9IHD - chains E and I of the 12 polymer chains in the assembly; structure by electron microscopy, 2.97 A resolution.

== Chain E ==
Molecule: Histone H3.2
Organism: Xenopus laevis
Reference sequence: P84233 (H32_XENLA); residues 37-135 here correspond to UniProt positions 38-136 (UniProt number = residue number + 1)
Amino-acid sequence (99 residues; each row starts with the number of its first residue):
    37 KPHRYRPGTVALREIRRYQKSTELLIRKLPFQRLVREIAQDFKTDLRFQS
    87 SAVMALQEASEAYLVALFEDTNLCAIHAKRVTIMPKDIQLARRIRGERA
Unresolved in the structure: 37-38, 135
Sequence notes: conflict Ala102 (Gly103 in P84233)
UniProt features mapped onto this chain:
  - modified residue: Lys37 (N6-methyllysine), Tyr41 (Phosphotyrosine), Lys56 (N6,N6,N6-trimethyllysine), Ser57 (Phosphoserine), Lys64 (N6-(2-hydroxyisobutyryl)lysine), Lys79 (N6,N6,N6-trimethyllysine), Thr80 (Phosphothreonine), Ser86 (Phosphoserine), Thr107 (Phosphothreonine), Lys115 (N6-acetyllysine), Lys122 (N6-(2-hydroxyisobutyryl)lysine)
  - lipidation: Cys110 (S-palmitoyl cysteine)

== Chain I ==
Molecule: Widom-601 DNA
Sequence (147 nucleotides; row label = number of the first residue in the row; numbers below 1 keep their minus sign (DA-73 is residue -73)):
   -73 ATCGGATGTATATATCTGACACGTGCCTGGAGACTAGGGAGTAATCCCCT
   -23 TGGCGGTTAAAACGCGGGGGACAGCGCGTACGTGCGTTTAAGCGGTGCTA
    27 GAGCTGTCTACGACCAATTGAGCGGCCTCGGCACCGGGATTCTCGAT
Unresolved in the structure: -73, 73

== How chain E and chain I interact ==
Contacting residue pairs - 27 pairs, chain E then chain I:
  Arg40(E) - DG8(I)  base contact
  Arg40(E) - DT9(I)  hydrogen bond to the base
  Arg40(E) - DG10(I)  hydrogen bond to the sugar
  Tyr41(E) - DT-67(I)  base contact
  Tyr41(E) - DT9(I)  sugar contact
  Tyr41(E) - DG10(I)  hydrogen bond to the phosphate
  Arg42(E) - DT9(I)  phosphate contact
  Pro43(E) - DG8(I)  phosphate contact
  Pro43(E) - DT9(I)  sugar contact
  Gly44(E) - DG8(I)  phosphate contact
  Gly44(E) - DT9(I)  hydrogen bond to the phosphate
  Thr45(E) - DT9(I)  phosphate contact
  Val46(E) - DT9(I)  hydrogen bond to the phosphate
  Val46(E) - DG10(I)  phosphate contact
  Ala47(E) - DT9(I)  hydrogen bond to the phosphate
  Arg49(E) - DG-66(I)  sugar contact
  Arg49(E) - DT-65(I)  salt bridge to the phosphate
  Arg53(E) - DT-65(I)  salt bridge to the phosphate
  Lys56(E) - DA-64(I)  salt bridge to the phosphate
  Arg63(E) - DA17(I)  phosphate contact
  Arg63(E) - DG18(I)  salt bridge to the phosphate
  Lys64(E) - DG18(I)  hydrogen bond to the phosphate
  Leu65(E) - DA17(I)  phosphate contact
  Leu65(E) - DG18(I)  hydrogen bond to the phosphate
  Pro66(E) - DA17(I)  phosphate contact
  Arg69(E) - DA17(I)  salt bridge to the phosphate
  Lys115(E) - DA-1(I)  salt bridge to the phosphate
Interface residues without a listed pair, chain E (20 interface residues in all): His39, Glu50, Arg83
Interface residues without a listed pair, chain I (13 interface residues in all): DA16, DA26, DG27

== Overview ==
The interface between chain E and chain I involves 20 residues on one side and 13 on the other, with 8
hydrogen bonds and 6 salt bridges. Among the polar pairs are Arg40(E)-DT9(I), Arg40(E)-DG10(I) and
Tyr41(E)-DG10(I).
Here chain E is Histone H3.2 (Xenopus laevis) and chain I is Widom-601 DNA. Entry 9IHD (Nucleosome core
particle bound by one molecule of DTT-reduced native monomeric myeloperoxidase) was determined by electron
microscopy together with 9GEN, 9GEO, 9GEP, 9GEQ, 9GER, 9IHE and 9IHF from the same study.
